5UHD - chains D and F of the 8 polymer chains in the assembly; structure by X-ray diffraction, 4.01 A resolution (low resolution: residue-level contacts below are approximate; hydrogen-bond / salt-bridge calls are withheld).

== Chain D ==
Protein: DNA-directed RNA polymerase subunit beta'
From: Mycobacterium tuberculosis (strain ATCC 25618 / H37Rv)
Notes: EC 2.7.7.6
UniProtKB: P9WGY7 (RPOC_MYCTU); residues 1-1316 here = UniProt positions 1-1316
Chain sequence (1316 residues; each row starts with the number of its first residue):
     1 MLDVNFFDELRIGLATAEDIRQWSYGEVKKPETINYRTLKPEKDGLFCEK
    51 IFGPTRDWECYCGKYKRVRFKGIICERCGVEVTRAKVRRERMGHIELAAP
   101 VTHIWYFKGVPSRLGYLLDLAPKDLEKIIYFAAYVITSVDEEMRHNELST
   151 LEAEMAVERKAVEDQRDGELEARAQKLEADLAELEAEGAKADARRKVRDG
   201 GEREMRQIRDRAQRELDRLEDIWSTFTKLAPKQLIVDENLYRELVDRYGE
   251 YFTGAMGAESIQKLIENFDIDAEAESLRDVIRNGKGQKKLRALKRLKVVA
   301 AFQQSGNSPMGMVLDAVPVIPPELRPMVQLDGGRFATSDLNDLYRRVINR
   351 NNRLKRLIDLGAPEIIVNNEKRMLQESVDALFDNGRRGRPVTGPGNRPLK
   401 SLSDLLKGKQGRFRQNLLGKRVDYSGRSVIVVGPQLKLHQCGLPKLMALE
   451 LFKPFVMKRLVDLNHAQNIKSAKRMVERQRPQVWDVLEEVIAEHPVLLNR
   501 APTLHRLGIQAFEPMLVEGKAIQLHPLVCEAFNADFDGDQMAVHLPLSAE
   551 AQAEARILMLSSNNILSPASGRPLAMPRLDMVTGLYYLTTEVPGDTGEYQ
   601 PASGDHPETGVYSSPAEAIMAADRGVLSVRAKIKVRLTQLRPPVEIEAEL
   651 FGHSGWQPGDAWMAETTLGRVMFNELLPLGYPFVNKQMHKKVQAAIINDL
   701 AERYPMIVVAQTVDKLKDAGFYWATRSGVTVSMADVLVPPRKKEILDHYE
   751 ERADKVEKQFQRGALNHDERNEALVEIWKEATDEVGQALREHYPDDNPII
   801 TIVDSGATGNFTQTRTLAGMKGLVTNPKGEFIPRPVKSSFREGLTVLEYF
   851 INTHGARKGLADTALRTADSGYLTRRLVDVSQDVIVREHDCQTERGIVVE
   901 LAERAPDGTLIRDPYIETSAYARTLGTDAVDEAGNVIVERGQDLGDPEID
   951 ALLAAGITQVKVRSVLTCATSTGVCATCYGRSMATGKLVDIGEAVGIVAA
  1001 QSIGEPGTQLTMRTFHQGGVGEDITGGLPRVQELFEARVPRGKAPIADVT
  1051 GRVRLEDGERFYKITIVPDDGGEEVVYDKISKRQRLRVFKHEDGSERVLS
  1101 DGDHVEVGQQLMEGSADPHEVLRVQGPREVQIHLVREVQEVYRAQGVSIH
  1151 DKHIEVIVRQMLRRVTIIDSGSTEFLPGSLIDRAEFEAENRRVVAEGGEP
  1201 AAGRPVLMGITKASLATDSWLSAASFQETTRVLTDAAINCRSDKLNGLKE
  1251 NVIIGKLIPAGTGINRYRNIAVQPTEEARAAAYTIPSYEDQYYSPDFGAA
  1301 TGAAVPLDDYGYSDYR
Not modelled in the structure: 1-2, 1012-1025, 1282-1316
Curated features (UniProtKB/Swiss-Prot):
  - binding site (Zn(2+)): C60, C62, C75, C78, C891, C968, C975, C978
  - binding site (Mg(2+)): D535, D537, D539
Ion coordination: Zn2+ site 1: C60, C62, C75, C78; Mg2+: D535, D537, D539; Zn2+ site 2: C891, C968, C975, C978

== Chain F ==
Protein: RNA polymerase sigma factor SigA
From: Mycobacterium tuberculosis (strain ATCC 25618 / H37Rv)
UniProtKB: P9WGI1 (SIGA_MYCTU); residues 1-528 here = UniProt positions 1-528
Chain sequence (528 residues; each row starts with the number of its first residue):
     1 MAATKASTATDEPVKRTATKSPAASASGAKTGAKRTAAKSASGSPPAKRA
    51 TKPAARSVKPASAPQDTTTSTIPKRKTRAAAKSAAAKAPSARGHATKPRA
   101 PKDAQHEAATDPEDALDSVEELDAEPDLDVEPGEDLDLDAADLNLDDLED
   151 DVAPDADDDLDSGDDEDHEDLEAEAAVAPGQTADDDEEIAEPTEKDKASG
   201 DFVWDEDESEALRQARKDAELTASADSVRAYLKQIGKVALLNAEEEVELA
   251 KRIEAGLYATQLMTELSERGEKLPAAQRRDMMWICRDGDRAKNHLLEANL
   301 RLVVSLAKRYTGRGMAFLDLIQEGNLGLIRAVEKFDYTKGYKFSTYATWW
   351 IRQAITRAMADQARTIRIPVHMVEVINKLGRIQRELLQDLGREPTPEELA
   401 KEMDITPEKVLEIQQYAREPISLDQTIGDEGDSQLGDFIEDSEAVVAVDA
   451 VSFTLLQDQLQSVLDTLSEREAGVVRLRFGLTDGQPRTLDEIGQVYGVTR
   501 ERIRQIESKTMSKLRHPSRSQVLRDYLD
Not modelled in the structure: 1-206, 428-429

== How chain D and chain F interact ==
Contacting residue pairs (87; chain D residue first):
  E32(D) - R367(F)
  T33(D) - T365(F)
  T33(D) - I366(F)
  I34(D) - I366(F)
  Y36(D) - R367(F)
  Y36(D) - I368(F)
  Y36(D) - P369(F)
  Y36(D) - M372(F)
  Y36(D) - Y416(F)
  R67(D) - G484(F)
  R67(D) - Q485(F)
  R67(D) - P486(F)
  R69(D) - Q485(F)
  R69(D) - P486(F)
  A132(D) - A223(F)
  R203(D) - E208(F)
  D210(D) - E210(F)
  V236(D) - L221(F)
  D237(D) - K217(F)
  D237(D) - L221(F)
  E238(D) - K237(F)
  E323(D) - E443(F)
  P326(D) - L423(F)
  L330(D) - I439(F)
  R334(D) - E419(F)
  R334(D) - I421(F)
  F335(D) - P420(F)
  F335(D) - I421(F)
  A336(D) - I421(F)
  A336(D) - L423(F)
  T337(D) - I421(F)
  T337(D) - S422(F)
  T337(D) - L423(F)
  S338(D) - L423(F)
  S338(D) - D424(F)
  D339(D) - S422(F)
  D339(D) - D424(F)
  D342(D) - T365(F)
  R345(D) - Q362(F)
  R345(D) - R364(F)
  R346(D) - A316(F)
  N349(D) - Q362(F)
  R350(D) - A316(F)
  R350(D) - D319(F)
  R353(D) - D319(F)
  R353(D) - Q322(F)
  R353(D) - E323(F)
  R353(D) - Q362(F)
  L357(D) - Q322(F)
  L357(D) - L326(F)
  L357(D) - I329(F)
  L360(D) - K292(F)
  L360(D) - L326(F)
  L360(D) - I329(F)
  G361(D) - K292(F)
  G361(D) - N293(F)
  A362(D) - I329(F)
  P363(D) - N293(F)
  P363(D) - L296(F)
  P363(D) - E297(F)
  I365(D) - Q234(F)
  I365(D) - E297(F)
  I365(D) - L300(F)
  I366(D) - L300(F)
  I366(D) - Q322(F)
  I366(D) - N325(F)
  N369(D) - Y231(F)
  N369(D) - Q322(F)
  E370(D) - Q322(F)
  R372(D) - S227(F)
  R372(D) - Y231(F)
  M373(D) - L318(F)
  M373(D) - D319(F)
  M373(D) - Q322(F)
  E376(D) - S227(F)
  R397(D) - S422(F)
  R397(D) - D424(F)
  R397(D) - Q425(F)
  K400(D) - D424(F)
  Q410(D) - D432(F)
  Q467(D) - D525(F)
  N468(D) - D525(F)
  N468(D) - Y526(F)
  I469(D) - S452(F)
  K470(D) - S452(F)
  K470(D) - D528(F)
  K473(D) - V448(F)
Interface residues without a listed pair, chain D (56 interface residues in all): N35, R37, K86, K127, R214, V328, G332, R356, R387
Interface residues without a listed pair, chain F (64 interface residues in all): D207, R213, T222, A225, V228, A230, R330, H371, Q415, R418, Q434, L435, D449, L455, Q521

== Summary ==
56 residues of chain D and 64 residues of chain F are in contact. C60(D), C62(D), C75(D) and C78(D) coordinate
Zn2+ site 1. The Mg2+ site is built by D535(D), D537(D) and D539(D). UniProt lists 8 Zn2+-binding residues and
3 Mg2+-binding residues on chain D.
Here chain D is DNA-directed RNA polymerase subunit beta' and chain F is RNA polymerase sigma factor SigA,
both from Mycobacterium tuberculosis (strain ATCC 25618 / H37Rv). Entry 5UHD (Crystal structure of
Mycobacterium tuberculosis transcription initiation complex containing 4nt RNA in complex with Rifampin) was
determined by X-ray diffraction (same publication as 5UH5, 5UH6, 5UH8, 5UH9, 5UHA, 5UHB and 4 further
entries).
